6RAZ - chains H and N of the 13 polymer chains in the assembly; structure by electron microscopy, 4.46 A resolution (low resolution: residue-level contacts below are approximate; hydrogen-bond / salt-bridge calls are withheld).

Chain H:
Molecule: IP07275p
Source organism: Drosophila melanogaster
UniProt: Q9W0I7 (Q9W0I7_DROME); numbering as in UniProt (aligned over 1-202)
Sequence (202 residues; numbered 1 to 202; the number before each row is that of its first residue):
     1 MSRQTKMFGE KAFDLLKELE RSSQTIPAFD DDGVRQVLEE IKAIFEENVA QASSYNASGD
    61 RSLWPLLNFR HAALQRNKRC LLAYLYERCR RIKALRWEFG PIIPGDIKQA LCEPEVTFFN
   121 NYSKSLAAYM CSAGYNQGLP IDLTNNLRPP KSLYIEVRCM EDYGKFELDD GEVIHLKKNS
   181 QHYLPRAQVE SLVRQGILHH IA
Unresolved in the structure: 1-6, 202

Chain N:
Molecule: DNA replication complex GINS protein SLD5
Source organism: Drosophila melanogaster
UniProt: Q9VBI1 (Q9VBI1_DROME); residue numbers follow UniProt; this construct covers 1-228
Sequence (228 residues; row label = number of the first residue in the row):
     1 MSDVEDVPET QLEIDVSDGA GLEDEDDDDM EQITAQKVLE IIETAWINEM CAPEILPSQT
    61 DMLELMVSQV AHMEEQMRDL DKNDFRAVVH SMELERVRYI MASYLRCRLQ KIETFTQHIL
   121 NQEESREPDD KRLSPEETKF AQEFASNVDE YFHKVATQYM PNQQRGEAEQ RIVTPNLMSH
   181 VFLKANVAVP AVIVGVDDEE VDMAAGSQHI IPYQLVADLI QNNQAQLI
Unresolved in the structure: 1-20, 53-54

How chain H and chain N interact:
Contacting residue pairs (42):
  Lys42(H) with Ala156(N); Thr157(N); Gln158(N); Tyr159(N); Met160(N)
  Phe45(H) with Tyr159(N); Asn162(N)
  Lys78(H) with Arg171(N)
  Arg79(H) with Arg171(N)
  Leu81(H) with Val155(N)
  Leu85(H) with Tyr151(N)
  Lys93(H) with Gln110(N); Glu113(N)
  Trp97(H) with Leu109(N)
  Cys112(H) with Tyr151(N); Lys154(N)
  Glu113(H) with Lys154(N)
  Pro114(H) with Tyr151(N); Lys154(N)
  Glu115(H) with Tyr151(N)
  Thr117(H) with Asn147(N); Glu150(N); Tyr151(N)
  Phe118(H) with Asn147(N)
  Asn121(H) with Glu143(N); Ser146(N); Asn147(N)
  Tyr122(H) with Glu113(N)
  Lys124(H) with Glu143(N)
  Ser125(H) with Phe140(N); Glu143(N)
  Ala128(H) with Glu136(N)
  Tyr129(H) with Leu105(N); Leu109(N)
  Ser132(H) with Leu63(N); Glu136(N)
  Tyr135(H) with Leu63(N); Val67(N)
  Asn136(H) with Leu63(N)
  Ile141(H) with Arg98(N)
  Leu143(H) with Arg106(N)
  Pro149(H) with Met92(N)
Other interface residues (no listed pair), chain H (32 interface residues in all): Leu38, Ile41, Tyr84, Cys131, Gly134, Asp142
Other interface residues (no listed pair), chain N (27 interface residues in all): Ala102, Phe152

In short:
Chain H and chain N form an interface of 32 and 27 residues respectively.
Here chain H is IP07275p and chain N is DNA replication complex GINS protein SLD5, both from Drosophila
melanogaster. Entry 6RAZ (D. melanogaster CMG-DNA, State 2B) was determined by electron microscopy together
with 6RAW, 6RAX and 6RAY from the same study.
